Entry 3VC1 (X-ray diffraction, 1.82 A resolution); this record covers chain A.

[Chain A]
Molecule: Geranyl diphosphate 2-C-methyltransferase
Organism: Streptomyces coelicolor
Notes: EC 2.1.1.-
UniProtKB: Q9F1Y5 (GPPMT_STRCO); residues 1-292 here = UniProt positions 1-292
Sequence (312 residues; each row starts with the number of its first residue; numbers below 1 keep their minus sign (Met-19 is residue -19)):
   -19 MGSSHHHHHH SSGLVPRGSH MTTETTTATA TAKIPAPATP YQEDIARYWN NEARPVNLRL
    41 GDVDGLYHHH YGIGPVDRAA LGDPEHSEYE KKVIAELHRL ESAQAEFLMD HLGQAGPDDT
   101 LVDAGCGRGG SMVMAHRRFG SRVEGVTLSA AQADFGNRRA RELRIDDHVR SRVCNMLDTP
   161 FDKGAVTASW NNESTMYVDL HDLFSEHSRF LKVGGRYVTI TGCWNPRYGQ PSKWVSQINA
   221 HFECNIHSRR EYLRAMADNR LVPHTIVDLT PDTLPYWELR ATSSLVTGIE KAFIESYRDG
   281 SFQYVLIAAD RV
Unresolved in the structure: -19 to 15
Sequence notes: expression tag (-19 to 0)
Bound ions: Mg2+: Asn37 (together with geranyl S-thiolodiphosphate)
Ligand contacts:
  - geranyl S-thiolodiphosphate (GST): Trp29, Arg34, Val36, Asn37, His48, His49, His50, Tyr51, Glu173, Met176, Tyr177, Thr201, Gly202, Ile218, Phe222, Cys224, Ile226, Arg260, Thr267, Phe273, Phe282, Tyr284
  - S-adenosylhomocysteine (SAH): Gln22, Ile25, Trp29, Tyr47, His48, His49, His50, Asp103, Gly105, Cys106, Gly107, Ser111, Val126, Thr127, Leu128, Ser129, Gln132, Cys154, Asn155, Met156, Asn172, Glu173, Ser174, Tyr177, Val178

[Overview]
Ligands of chain A: S-adenosylhomocysteine and geranyl S-thiolodiphosphate.
Chain A is Geranyl diphosphate 2-C-methyltransferase (Streptomyces coelicolor); the structure, Crystal
structure of geranyl diphosphate C-methyltransferase from Streptomyces coelicolor A3(2) in complex with Mg2+,
geranyl-S-thiolodiphosphate, and ..., was determined by X-ray diffraction together with 3VC2 from the same
study.
